Entry 9H93 (electron microscopy, 2.40 A resolution); this record covers chains A and C of the 3 polymer chains in the assembly.

Chain A:
Protein: Capsid protein VP1
Source organism: Poliovirus 2
UniProt: Q8QNU4 (Q8QNU4_9ENTO); numbering as in UniProt (aligned over 1-301)
Amino-acid sequence (301 residues; row label = number of the first residue in the row):
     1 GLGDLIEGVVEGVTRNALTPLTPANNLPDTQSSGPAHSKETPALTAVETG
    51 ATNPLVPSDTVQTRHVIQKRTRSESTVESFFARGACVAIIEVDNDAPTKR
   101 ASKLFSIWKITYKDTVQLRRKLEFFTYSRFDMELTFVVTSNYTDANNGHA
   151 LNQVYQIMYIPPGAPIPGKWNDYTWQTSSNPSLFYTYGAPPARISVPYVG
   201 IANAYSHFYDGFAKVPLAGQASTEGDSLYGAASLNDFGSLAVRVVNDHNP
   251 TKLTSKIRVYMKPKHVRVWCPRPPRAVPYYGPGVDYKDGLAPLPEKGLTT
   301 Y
Not modelled in the structure: 1-69, 98-100, 223-224
Sequence notes: engineered mutation Ile107 (Val in Q8QNU4), Leu134 (Phe in Q8QNU4), Leu183 (Val in Q8QNU4)

Chain C:
Protein: Capsid protein VP3
Source organism: Poliovirus 2
UniProt: A0A0K1U2R1 (A0A0K1U2R1_9ENTO); residues 1-238 here correspond to UniProt positions 341-578 (UniProt number = residue number + 340)
Amino-acid sequence (238 residues; row label = number of the first residue in the row):
     1 GLPVLNTPGSNQYLTADNYQSPCAIPEFDVTPPIDIPGEVRNMMELAEID
    51 TMIPLNLTNQRKNTMDMYRVELNDAAHSDTPILCLSLSPASDPRLAHTML
   101 GEILNYYTHWAGSLKFTFLFCGSMMATGKLLVSYAPPGAEAPKSRKEAML
   151 GTHVIWDIGLQSSCTMVVPWISNTTYRLTINDSFTEGGYISMFYQTRVVV
   201 PLSTPRKMDILGFVSACNDFSVRLLRDTTHISQEAMPQ
Not modelled in the structure: 235-238
Sequence notes: engineered mutation Leu178 (Gln518 in A0A0K1U2R1)

How chain A and chain C interact:
Pairs across the interface (141):
  Arg70(A) - Ala111(C)
  Arg70(A) - Gly112(C)
  Arg70(A) - Tyr176(C)
  Arg70(A) - Asp219(C)  hydrogen bond (side chain-backbone)
  Arg70(A) - Phe220(C)
  Arg70(A) - Ser221(C)  hydrogen bond
  Thr71(A) - Ser221(C)
  Arg72(A) - Asn42(C)  hydrogen bond (backbone-side chain)
  Arg72(A) - Met44(C)
  Arg72(A) - Glu48(C)  salt bridge
  Arg72(A) - Cys217(C)  hydrogen bond (side chain-backbone)
  Arg72(A) - Asn218(C)  hydrogen bond (side chain-backbone)
  Arg72(A) - Phe220(C)  hydrogen bond (side chain-backbone)
  Glu74(A) - Tyr107(C)  hydrogen bond (backbone-side chain)
  Glu74(A) - Arg223(C)
  Glu74(A) - Leu224(C)  hydrogen bond (side chain-backbone)
  Glu74(A) - Leu225(C)  hydrogen bond (side chain-backbone)
  Ser75(A) - Asn42(C)  hydrogen bond
  Ser75(A) - Met43(C)  hydrogen bond (backbone-backbone)
  Ser75(A) - Met44(C)
  Ser75(A) - Tyr107(C)
  Ser75(A) - Val222(C)
  Thr76(A) - Arg41(C)
  Thr76(A) - Asn42(C)
  Val77(A) - Val40(C)
  Val77(A) - Arg41(C)  hydrogen bond (backbone-backbone)
  Ser79(A) - Leu225(C)
  Phe80(A) - Met43(C)  hydrophobic
  Phe80(A) - Tyr106(C)  hydrophobic
  Phe80(A) - Tyr107(C)
  Phe80(A) - Leu225(C)
  Arg83(A) - Thr15(C)
  Arg83(A) - Ala16(C)
  Arg83(A) - Leu225(C)
  Gly84(A) - Tyr13(C)
  Gly84(A) - Thr15(C)  hydrogen bond (backbone-backbone)
  Asp114(A) - Gln233(C)  hydrogen bond (backbone-side chain)
  Thr115(A) - Gln233(C)
  Val116(A) - Ile231(C)  hydrophobic
  Val116(A) - Gln233(C)
  Gln117(A) - Asp227(C)
  Arg120(A) - Glu102(C)  salt bridge
  Arg120(A) - Tyr106(C)  hydrogen bond
  Arg120(A) - His230(C)
  Arg120(A) - Ile231(C)
  Lys121(A) - Tyr106(C)
  Phe124(A) - Ile103(C)  hydrophobic
  Phe124(A) - Tyr106(C)  hydrophobic
  Phe125(A) - Val40(C)  hydrophobic
  Phe125(A) - Met43(C)  hydrophobic
  Arg129(A) - Val30(C)
  Arg129(A) - Thr31(C)  hydrogen bond (side chain-backbone)
  Arg129(A) - Pro32(C)
  Arg129(A) - Pro33(C)
  Glu133(A) - Tyr19(C)
  Glu133(A) - Ser21(C)
  Thr135(A) - Tyr13(C)
  Val137(A) - Tyr13(C)  hydrophobic
  Pro181(A) - Ala24(C)
  Pro190(A) - Asn11(C)
  Pro191(A) - Tyr13(C)  hydrophobic
  Arg193(A) - Tyr13(C)
  Arg193(A) - Asp17(C)  salt bridge
  Arg193(A) - Tyr19(C)
  Arg193(A) - Ser21(C)
  Arg193(A) - Pro22(C)
  Ile194(A) - Ser21(C)
  Ile194(A) - Pro22(C)
  Ile194(A) - Ala24(C)  hydrophobic
  Ser195(A) - Ser21(C)  hydrogen bond (side chain-backbone)
  Ser195(A) - Pro22(C)  hydrogen bond (backbone-backbone)
  Ser195(A) - Cys23(C)
  Ser195(A) - Ala24(C)  hydrogen bond (backbone-backbone)
  Pro197(A) - Val30(C)  hydrophobic
  Tyr198(A) - Phe28(C)
  Tyr198(A) - Val30(C)
  Val199(A) - Phe28(C)  hydrophobic
  Gly200(A) - Thr31(C)  hydrogen bond (backbone-side chain)
  Ala202(A) - Thr31(C)
  Asn203(A) - Thr31(C)
  Asn203(A) - Pro32(C)  hydrogen bond (side chain-backbone)
  Asn203(A) - Ile34(C)
  Tyr260(A) - Tyr13(C)
  Lys262(A) - Asp17(C)  hydrogen bond (side chain-backbone)
  Lys262(A) - Asn18(C)
  Lys264(A) - Tyr19(C)
  Arg267(A) - Pro33(C)
  Arg267(A) - Glu39(C)  salt bridge
  Val268(A) - Glu39(C)
  Val268(A) - Val40(C)  hydrogen bond (backbone-backbone)
  Trp269(A) - Ile36(C)  hydrogen bond (side chain-backbone)
  Trp269(A) - Pro37(C)
  Trp269(A) - Gly38(C)
  Trp269(A) - Glu39(C)
  Cys270(A) - Pro37(C)  hydrogen bond (side chain-backbone)
  Cys270(A) - Gly38(C)  hydrogen bond (backbone-backbone)
  Pro271(A) - Gly38(C)
  Pro271(A) - Val40(C)
  Pro271(A) - Leu46(C)  hydrophobic
  Arg272(A) - Met99(C)
  Pro273(A) - Met99(C)  hydrophobic
  Pro274(A) - Met99(C)
  Pro274(A) - Glu102(C)
  Ala291(A) - Asn63(C)
  Pro292(A) - Asn63(C)
  Leu293(A) - Leu57(C)  hydrophobic
  Leu293(A) - Lys62(C)
  Leu293(A) - Asn63(C)  hydrogen bond (backbone-side chain)
  Leu293(A) - Met67(C)  hydrophobic
  Leu293(A) - His97(C)
  Pro294(A) - Leu57(C)
  Pro294(A) - Lys62(C)
  Pro294(A) - Pro93(C)  hydrophobic
  Glu295(A) - Leu57(C)
  Glu295(A) - Asn59(C)
  Glu295(A) - Lys62(C)
  Lys296(A) - Leu57(C)  hydrogen bond (backbone-backbone)
  Lys296(A) - Pro93(C)
  Lys296(A) - Arg94(C)
  Gly297(A) - Arg94(C)  hydrogen bond (backbone-side chain)
  Leu298(A) - Leu55(C)
  Leu298(A) - Asn56(C)
  Leu298(A) - Val70(C)  hydrophobic
  Leu298(A) - Ile82(C)
  Leu298(A) - Leu83(C)
  Leu298(A) - Cys84(C)  hydrogen bond (backbone-backbone)
  Leu298(A) - Arg94(C)
  Thr299(A) - Pro81(C)
  Thr299(A) - Ile82(C)
  Thr299(A) - Cys84(C)
  Thr300(A) - Cys84(C)
  Thr300(A) - Arg94(C)  hydrogen bond (backbone-side chain)
  Tyr301(A) - Cys84(C)  hydrogen bond
  Tyr301(A) - Leu85(C)
  Tyr301(A) - Ser86(C)  hydrogen bond (backbone-side chain)
  Tyr301(A) - Arg94(C)  hydrogen bond (backbone-side chain)
  Tyr301(A) - Ala141(C)  hydrophobic
  Tyr301(A) - Pro142(C)  hydrogen bond (side chain-backbone)
  Tyr301(A) - Tyr189(C)  hydrophobic
  Tyr301(A) - Ile190(C)
  Tyr301(A) - Ser191(C)  hydrogen bond
Interface residues without a listed pair, chain A (64 interface residues in all): Ala82, Tyr127, Tyr159, Val196, Ile201, Ala204, Tyr279
Interface residues without a listed pair, chain C (77 interface residues in all): Ile25, Pro54, Thr58, Asp92, Thr228, Ser232

In short:
64 residues of chain A and 77 residues of chain C are in contact; the contacts include 36 hydrogen bonds and 4
salt bridges. Polar pairs include Arg72(A)-Glu48(C), Arg120(A)-Glu102(C) and Arg193(A)-Asp17(C).
Here chain A is Capsid protein VP1 and chain C is Capsid protein VP3, both from Poliovirus 2. Entry 9H93
(Poliovirus type 2 (strain MEF-1) stabilised virus-like particle (PV2 SC6b) from a yeast expression system)
was determined by electron microscopy, deposited together with 9H94.
